PDB entry 8ZMJ | electron microscopy, 3.73 A resolution | chains A and B of the 3 polymer chains in the assembly

# Chain A (and B)
Protein: tyrosine--tRNA ligase
Organism: Phaseolus vulgaris
Notes: EC 6.1.1.1; chain B of this document is another copy of the same molecule, construct and numbering; everything in this record applies to it too
UniProtKB: V7CJ18 (V7CJ18_PHAVU); numbering as in UniProt (aligned over 1-379)
Sequence (379 residues; numbered 1 to 379; the number before each row is that of its first residue):
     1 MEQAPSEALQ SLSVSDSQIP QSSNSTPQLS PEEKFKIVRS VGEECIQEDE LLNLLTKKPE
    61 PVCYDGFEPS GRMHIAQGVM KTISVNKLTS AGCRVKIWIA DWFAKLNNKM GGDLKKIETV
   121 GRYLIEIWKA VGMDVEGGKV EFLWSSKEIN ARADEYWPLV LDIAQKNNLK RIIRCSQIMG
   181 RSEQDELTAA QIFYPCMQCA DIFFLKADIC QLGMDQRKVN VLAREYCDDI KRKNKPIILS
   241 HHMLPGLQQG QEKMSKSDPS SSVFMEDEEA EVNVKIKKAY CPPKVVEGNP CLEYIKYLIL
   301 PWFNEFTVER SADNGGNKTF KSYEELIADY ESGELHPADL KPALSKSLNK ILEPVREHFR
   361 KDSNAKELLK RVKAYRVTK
Not modelled in the structure: 1-30, 379

# Interface between chain A and chain B
Pairs across the interface - 50 pairs, chain A then chain B:
  W102(A) - P158(B)  hydrophobic
  K105(A) - Q165(B)
  L106(A) - L161(B)  hydrophobic
  L106(A) - Q165(B)
  N108(A) - Q165(B)
  N150(A) - A153(B)
  N150(A) - D154(B)
  A153(A) - A153(B)  hydrophobic
  D154(A) - N150(B)
  W157(A) - W157(B)
  W157(A) - L161(B)  hydrophobic
  P158(A) - W102(B)  hydrophobic
  V160(A) - F193(B)  hydrophobic
  L161(A) - L106(B)  hydrophobic
  L161(A) - W157(B)  hydrophobic
  L161(A) - F193(B)  hydrophobic
  L161(A) - M197(B)  hydrophobic
  A164(A) - A189(B)
  A164(A) - A190(B)
  A164(A) - F193(B)  hydrophobic
  Q165(A) - K105(B)
  Q165(A) - N108(B)  hydrogen bond
  N167(A) - T188(B)  hydrogen bond (backbone-side chain)
  N167(A) - A189(B)  hydrogen bond (backbone-backbone)
  N168(A) - E186(B)  hydrogen bond
  N168(A) - L187(B)
  N168(A) - T188(B)
  N168(A) - A189(B)
  L169(A) - L187(B)  hydrophobic
  L169(A) - T188(B)
  L169(A) - A189(B)
  L169(A) - I192(B)  hydrophobic
  K170(A) - E186(B)
  E186(A) - N168(B)
  L187(A) - N168(B)
  L187(A) - L169(B)  hydrogen bond (backbone-backbone)
  T188(A) - N167(B)
  T188(A) - L169(B)
  A189(A) - A164(B)
  A189(A) - N167(B)
  A189(A) - N168(B)
  A189(A) - L169(B)
  A190(A) - A164(B)
  A190(A) - Q165(B)
  I192(A) - L169(B)  hydrophobic
  F193(A) - A164(B)  hydrophobic
  F193(A) - I192(B)
  F193(A) - F193(B)  hydrophobic
  F193(A) - C196(B)  hydrophobic
  M197(A) - L161(B)  hydrophobic
Other interface residues (no listed pair), chain A (27 interface residues in all): I173, C196
Other interface residues (no listed pair), chain B (27 interface residues in all): V160, K170, I172

# Overview
The chain A/chain B interface involves 27 residues from each chain; the contacts include 5 hydrogen bonds.
Polar contacts include Q165(A)-N108(B), N167(A)-T188(B) and N168(A)-E186(B).
Both chains are tyrosine--tRNA ligase (Phaseolus vulgaris). Entry 8ZMJ (Cryo-EM structure of BMV
TLS-TyrRS-YMP(post-1a state)) was determined by electron microscopy together with 8ZMH and 8ZMK from the same
study.
